Entry 2GIC (X-ray diffraction, 2.92 A resolution); this record covers chains R and E of the 6 polymer chains in the assembly.

# Chain R
Molecule: 45-nt RNA strand
Sequence (45 nucleotides; row label = number of the first residue in the row):
     1 UUUUUUUUUUUUUUUUUUUUUUUUUUUUUUUUUUUUUUUUUUUUU
Glycans and other covalent adducts: covalent link U1-U45

# Chain E
Name: Nucleocapsid protein
Organism: Vesicular stomatitis Indiana virus
Reference sequence: P03521 (NCAP_VSVSJ); residue numbers follow UniProt; this construct covers 1-422
Amino-acid sequence (422 residues; row label = number of the first residue in the row):
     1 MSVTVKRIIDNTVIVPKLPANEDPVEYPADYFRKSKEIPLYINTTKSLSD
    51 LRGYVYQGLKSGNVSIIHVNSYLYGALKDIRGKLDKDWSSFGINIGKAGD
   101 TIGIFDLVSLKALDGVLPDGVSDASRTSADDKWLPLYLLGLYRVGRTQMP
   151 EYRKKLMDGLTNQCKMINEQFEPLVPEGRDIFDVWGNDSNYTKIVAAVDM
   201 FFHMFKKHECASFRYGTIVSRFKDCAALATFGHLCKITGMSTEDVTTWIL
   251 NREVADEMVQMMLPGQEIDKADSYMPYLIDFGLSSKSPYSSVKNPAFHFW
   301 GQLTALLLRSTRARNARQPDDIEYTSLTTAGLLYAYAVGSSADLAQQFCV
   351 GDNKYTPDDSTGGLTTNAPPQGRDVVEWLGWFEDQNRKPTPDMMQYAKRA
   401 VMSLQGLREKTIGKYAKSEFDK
Not modelled in the structure: 1
Small-molecule neighbours: uranyl (vi) ion (IUM): Asn251, Arg252, Glu253, Glu323
UniProt features mapped onto this chain:
  - binding site (RNA): Arg143, Tyr152, Lys206, Arg214, Lys286, Arg317, Arg408

# Interface between chain R and chain E
Pairs across the interface (33):
  U38(R) with Asp224(E), sugar contact; Ile279(E), sugar contact; Ser285(E), sugar contact; Lys286(E), salt bridge to the phosphate
  U39(R) with Asp224(E), phosphate contact; Lys286(E), phosphate contact; Ser287(E), hydrogen bond to the phosphate; Ser290(E), hydrogen bond to the phosphate; Val292(E), sugar contact
  U40(R) with Asp224(E), phosphate contact; Cys225(E), hydrogen bond to the phosphate; Ala226(E), hydrogen bond to the phosphate; Ser290(E), phosphate contact; Ser291(E), hydrogen bond to the phosphate; Val292(E), hydrogen bond to the phosphate; Arg317(E), hydrogen bond to the phosphate; Pro319(E), base contact
  U41(R) with Ala226(E), phosphate contact; Arg312(E), base contact; Asn315(E), sugar contact; Arg317(E), salt bridge to the phosphate; Arg408(E), sugar contact
  U42(R) with Arg146(E), salt bridge to the phosphate; Met149(E), sugar contact; Arg408(E), base contact
  U43(R) with Arg408(E), salt bridge to the phosphate
  U44(R) with Arg143(E), salt bridge to the phosphate; Glu151(E), phosphate contact; Lys154(E), salt bridge to the phosphate; Lys155(E), salt bridge to the phosphate; Val219(E), base contact
  U45(R) with Arg143(E), salt bridge to the phosphate; Asp158(E), phosphate contact
Other interface residues (no listed pair), chain E (27 interface residues in all): Ile218, Lys293, His298, Thr311

# Summary
8 residues of chain R and 27 residues of chain E are in contact; the contacts include 7 hydrogen bonds and 8
salt bridges. Polar pairs include U39(R)-Ser287(E), U39(R)-Ser290(E) and U40(R)-Cys225(E). Chain E binds
uranyl (vi) ion. From UniProt: 7 RNA-binding residues on chain E.
Chain R is a 45-nt RNA strand and chain E is Nucleocapsid protein (Vesicular stomatitis Indiana virus); the
structure, Crystal Structure of a vesicular stomatitis virus nucleocapsid-RNA complex, was determined by X-ray
diffraction.
